7RBF - chains P and A of the 4 polymer chains in the assembly; structure by X-ray diffraction, 1.84 A resolution.

== Chain P ==
Molecule: 10-nt DNA strand
Sequence (10 nucleotides; each row starts with the number of its first residue):
     1 GCTGATGCGC
Bound ions: Na+: DG9 (shared with Thr101(A), Val103(A), Ile106(A) of chain A)

== Chain A ==
Molecule: DNA polymerase beta
From: Homo sapiens
Notes: EC 2.7.7.7, 4.2.99.-
UniProtKB: P06746 (DPOLB_HUMAN); numbering as in UniProt (aligned over 1-335)
Chain sequence (341 residues; each row starts with the number of its first residue):
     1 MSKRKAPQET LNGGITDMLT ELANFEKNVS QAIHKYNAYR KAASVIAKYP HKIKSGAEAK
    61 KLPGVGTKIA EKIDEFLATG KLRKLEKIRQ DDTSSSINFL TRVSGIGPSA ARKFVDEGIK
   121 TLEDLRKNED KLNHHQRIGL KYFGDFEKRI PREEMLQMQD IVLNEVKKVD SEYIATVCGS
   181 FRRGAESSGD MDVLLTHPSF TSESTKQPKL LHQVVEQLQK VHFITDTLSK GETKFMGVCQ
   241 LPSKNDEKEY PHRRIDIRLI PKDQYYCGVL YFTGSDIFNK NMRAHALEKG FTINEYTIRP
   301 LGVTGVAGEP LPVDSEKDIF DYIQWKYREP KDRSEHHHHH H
Disordered / not traced: 1-6, 205-208, 335-341
Glycans and other covalent adducts: 2-deoxy-3,5-di-O-phosphono-D-erythro-pentitol (QPJ) linked to Lys72
Sequence notes: expression tag (336-341)
Bound ions: Na+ site 1: Lys60, Leu62, Val65 (shared with 1 residue of chain D); Na+ site 2: Thr101, Val103, Ile106 (shared with DG9(P) of chain P)
Residues lining bound ligands: QPJ (2-deoxy-3,5-di-O-phosphono-D-erythro-pentitol): Glu26, Lys35, Tyr39, Lys68, Lys84
Swiss-Prot annotation at these positions:
  - region: Arg183 to Asp192 (DNA-binding)
  - active site: Lys72 (Nucleophile)
  - binding site (K(+)): Lys60, Leu62, Val65, Thr101, Val103, Ile106
  - binding site (Na(+)): Lys60, Leu62, Val65, Thr101, Val103, Ile106
  - binding site (dATP): Arg149, Ser180, Arg183, Gly189, Asp190
  - binding site (dCTP): Arg149, Ser180, Arg183, Gly189, Asp190
  - binding site (dGTP): Arg149, Ser180, Arg183, Gly189, Asp190, Asp192
  - binding site (dTTP): Arg149, Ser180, Arg183, Gly189, Asp190
  - binding site (Mg(2+)): Asp190, Asp192, Asp256
  - modified residue: Lys72 (N6-acetyllysine), Arg83 (Omega-N-methylarginine), Arg152 (Omega-N-methylarginine)
  - cross-link (Glycyl lysine isopeptide (Lys-Gly)): Lys41 (interchain with G-Cter in ubiquitin), Lys61 (interchain with G-Cter in ubiquitin), Lys81 (interchain with G-Cter in ubiquitin)
  - natural variant: Leu22 (L22P: Found in a gastric cancer sample; uncertain significance), Tyr39 (Y39C: Found in a gastric cancer sample; uncertain significance), Gly118 (G118V: Decreased DNA-directed DNA polymerase activity), Arg137 (R137Q: Decreased function in base-excision repair), Arg149 (R149I: Decreased DNA-directed DNA polymerase activity), Asp160 (D160N: Found in a gastric cancer sample; uncertain significance), Cys239 (C239R: Found in a gastric cancer sample; uncertain significance), Lys289 (K289M: Found in a colon cancer sample; uncertain significance), Asn294 (N294D: Found in a gastric cancer sample; uncertain significance), Glu295 (E295K: Found in a gastric cancer sample; uncertain significance)
  - mutagenesis: Phe25 (F25W: No effect on 5'-dRP lyase activity. Decreased ssDNA binding), His34 (H34G: Decreased 5'-dRP lyase activity. Decreased ssDNA binding), Lys35 (K35A: Decreased 5'-dRP lyase activity. Decreased ssDNA binding. Loss of 5'-dRP lyase activity; when associated with A-68 and A-72. Decreased ssDNA binding; when associated with A-68 and A-72 ...), Tyr39 (Y39F: No effect on 5'-dRP lyase activity; Y39Q: Abolishes DNA polymerase and 5'-dRP lyase activity), Lys41 (K41R: Abolishes ubiquitination; when associated with R-61 and R-81), Lys60 (K60A: Decreased 5'-dRP lyase activity. Decreased ssDNA binding), Lys61 (K61R: Abolishes ubiquitination; when associated with R-41 and R-81), Lys68 (K68A: No effect on 5'-dRP lyase activity. Decreased ssDNA binding. Loss of 5'-dRP lyase activity; when associated with A-35 and A-72. Decreased ssDNA binding; when associated with A-35 and A-72 ...), Glu71 (E71Q: No effect on 5'-dRP lyase activity. No effect on structure shown by circular dichroism. No effect on ssDNA binding), Lys72 (K72A: Severely reduced 5'-dRP lyase activity. Does not affect ssDNA binding. Loss of 5'-dRP lyase activity; when associated with A-35 and A-68. Decreased ssDNA binding ...), Glu75 (E75A: Slightly decreased 5'-dRP lyase activity. Decreased ssDNA binding. No effect on structure shown by circular dichroism), Lys81 (K81R: Abolishes ubiquitination; when associated with R-41 and R-61), 5 further mutagenesis entries in UniProt
What the authors report for this chain:
  - binding site for QPJ: Lys35, Lys72, Lys84
  - catalytic residues: Glu71 (proposed by the authors, not directly observed)

== Chain P / chain A interface ==
Contacting residue pairs (17; chain P residue first):
  DG7(P) with Ser109(A), phosphate contact
  DC8(P) with Gly105(A), sugar contact; Gly107(A), hydrogen bond to the phosphate; Pro108(A), phosphate contact; Ser109(A), hydrogen bond to the phosphate; Ala110(A), hydrogen bond to the phosphate
  DG9(P) with Val103(A), phosphate contact; Ser104(A), phosphate contact; Gly105(A), hydrogen bond to the phosphate; Ile106(A), phosphate contact; His135(A), sugar contact; Lys234(A), base contact; Met236(A), phosphate contact; Arg254(A), phosphate contact
  DC10(P) with Arg254(A), salt bridge to the phosphate; Asp256(A), sugar contact; Arg258(A), phosphate contact
Also at the interface, not in a pair above, chain A (16 interface residues in all): Asp190, Asp192

== Summary ==
Chain P and chain A form an interface of 4 and 16 residues respectively; the contacts include 4 hydrogen bonds
and 1 salt bridge. Polar contacts include DC8(P)-Gly107(A), DC8(P)-Ser109(A) and DC8(P)-Ala110(A). Covalently
linked compound QPJ: at Lys72(A). The paper reports the catalytic residue Glu71(A); a binding site for QPJ at
Lys35(A), Lys72(A) and Lys84(A).
Chain P is a 10-nt DNA strand and chain A is DNA polymerase beta (Homo sapiens); the structure, Human DNA
polymerase beta crosslinked binary complex - B, was determined by X-ray diffraction, deposited together with
7RBE, 7RBG, 7RBH, 7RBI, 7RBJ, 7RBK and 4 further entries.
